4YM5 - chains E and I of the 10 polymer chains in the assembly; structure by X-ray diffraction, 4.00 A resolution (low resolution: residue-level contacts below are approximate; hydrogen-bond / salt-bridge calls are withheld).

# Chain E
Protein: Histone H3.1
Organism: Homo sapiens
Reference sequence: P68431 (H31_HUMAN); residues 0-135 here correspond to UniProt positions 1-136 (UniProt number = residue number + 1)
Chain sequence (139 residues; each row starts with the number of its first residue; numbers below 1 keep their minus sign (Gly-3 is residue -3)):
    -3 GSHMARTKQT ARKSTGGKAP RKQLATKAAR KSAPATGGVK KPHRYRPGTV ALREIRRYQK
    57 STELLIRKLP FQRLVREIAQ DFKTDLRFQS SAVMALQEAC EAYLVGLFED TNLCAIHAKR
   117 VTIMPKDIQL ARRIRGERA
Disordered / not traced: -3 to 37, 135
Sequence notes: expression tag (-3 to -1)
Curated features (UniProtKB/Swiss-Prot):
  - modified residue: Arg2 (Asymmetric dimethylarginine), Thr3 (Phosphothreonine), Lys4 (Allysine), Gln5 (5-glutamyl dopamine), Thr6 (Phosphothreonine), Arg8 (Citrulline), Lys9 (N6,N6,N6-trimethyllysine), Ser10 (ADP-ribosylserine), Thr11 (Phosphothreonine), Lys14 (N6-(2-hydroxyisobutyryl)lysine), Arg17 (Asymmetric dimethylarginine), Lys18 (N6-(2-hydroxyisobutyryl)lysine), Lys23 (N6-(2-hydroxyisobutyryl)lysine), Arg26 (Citrulline), Lys27 (N6,N6,N6-trimethyllysine), Ser28 (ADP-ribosylserine), Lys36 (N6,N6,N6-trimethyllysine), Lys37 (N6-methyllysine), Tyr41 (Phosphotyrosine), Lys56 (N6,N6,N6-trimethyllysine) and 8 more in UniProt
  - lipidation: Lys18 (N6-decanoyllysine)

# Chain I
Molecule: 144 mer-DNA
Sequence (144 nucleotides; each row starts with the number of its first residue):
     1 ATCAATATCC ACCTGCAGAT TCTACCAAXG TGTATTTGGA AACTGCTCCA TCAAAAGGCA
    61 TGTTCAGCTG AACCAGCTGA ACATGCCTTT TGATGGAGCA GTTTCCAAAT ACACAATTGG
   121 TAGAATCTGC AGGTGGATAT TGAT
Modified positions: T64 ((6-4)photoproduct) at position 29

# Chain E / chain I interface
Contacting residue pairs (28; chain E residue first):
  His39(E) - DT6(I)
  His39(E) - DC82(I)
  Arg40(E) - DA81(I)
  Arg40(E) - DC82(I)
  Tyr41(E) - DT6(I)
  Tyr41(E) - DA81(I)
  Tyr41(E) - DC82(I)
  Arg42(E) - DA81(I)
  Pro43(E) - DA80(I)
  Gly44(E) - DA80(I)
  Gly44(E) - DA81(I)
  Thr45(E) - DA81(I)
  Val46(E) - DA81(I)
  Ala47(E) - DA81(I)
  Arg49(E) - DA7(I)
  Arg49(E) - DT8(I)
  Lys56(E) - DC9(I)
  Arg63(E) - DT89(I)
  Arg63(E) - DT90(I)
  Lys64(E) - DT90(I)
  Leu65(E) - DT89(I)
  Leu65(E) - DT90(I)
  Pro66(E) - DT89(I)
  Arg69(E) - DT89(I)
  Asp81(E) - DC99(I)
  Arg83(E) - DG98(I)
  Arg83(E) - DC99(I)
  Lys115(E) - DG70(I)
Also at the interface, not in a pair above, chain E (20 interface residues in all): Gln85
Also at the interface, not in a pair above, chain I (14 interface residues in all): DA5, DG101

# In short
20 residues of chain E face 14 of chain I across their interface.
Here chain E is Histone H3.1 (Homo sapiens) and chain I is 144 mer-DNA. Entry 4YM5 (Crystal structure of the
human nucleosome containing 6-4PP (inside)) was determined by X-ray diffraction together with 4YM6 from the
same study.
